7X2O - chains A and B of the 6 polymer chains in the assembly; structure by electron microscopy, 3.15 A resolution.

# Chain A
Name: Virion protein 1
Organism: Coxsackievirus B1
Reference sequence: W8GTF7 (W8GTF7_9ENTO); residues 1-278 here = UniProt positions 1-278
Amino-acid sequence (278 residues; row label = number of the first residue in the row):
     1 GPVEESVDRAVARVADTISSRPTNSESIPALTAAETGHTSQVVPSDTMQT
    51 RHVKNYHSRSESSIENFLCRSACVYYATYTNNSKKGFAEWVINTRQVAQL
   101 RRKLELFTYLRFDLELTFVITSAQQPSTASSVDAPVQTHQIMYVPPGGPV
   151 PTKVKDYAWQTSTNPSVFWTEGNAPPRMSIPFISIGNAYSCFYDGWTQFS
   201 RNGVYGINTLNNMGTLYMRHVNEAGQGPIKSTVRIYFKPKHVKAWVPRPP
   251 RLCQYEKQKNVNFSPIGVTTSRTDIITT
Not modelled in the structure: 1-11
Construct notes: conflict Lys84 (Glu in W8GTF7)

# Chain B
Name: VP2
Organism: Coxsackievirus B1
Reference sequence: A0A2S0RQC2 (A0A2S0RQC2_9ENTO); residues 1-263 here correspond to UniProt positions 70-332 (UniProt number = residue number + 69)
Amino-acid sequence (263 residues; each row starts with the number of its first residue):
     1 SPSAEECGYSDRVRSITLGNSTITTQECANVVVGYGVWPEYLKDNEATAE
    51 DQPTQPDVATCRFYTLESVQWMKNSAGWWWKLPDALSQMGLFGQNMQYHY
   101 LGRTGYTIHVQCNASKFHQGCLLVVCVPEAEMGCSNLNNTPEFSELSGGD
   151 SARMFTDTQVGESNAKKVQTAVWNAGMGVGVGNLTIFPHQWINLRTNNSA
   201 TLVMPYINSVPMDNMFRHNNLTLMIIPFVPLNYSEGSSPYVPITVTIAPM
   251 CAEYNGLRLASNQ
Not modelled in the structure: 1-9, 263

# How chain A and chain B interact
Contacting residue pairs (91):
  Ala34(A) - Trp191(B)
  Glu35(A) - Ala29(B)
  Glu35(A) - Gln190(B)
  Glu35(A) - Trp191(B)  hydrogen bond (backbone-backbone)
  Glu35(A) - Asn193(B)
  Glu35(A) - Thr196(B)
  Thr36(A) - Ala29(B)
  Thr36(A) - Asn30(B)
  Thr36(A) - Val32(B)
  Thr36(A) - Gln190(B)  hydrogen bond (backbone-side chain)
  Gly37(A) - His189(B)
  Thr108(A) - Glu129(B)
  Tyr109(A) - Glu129(B)  hydrogen bond
  Tyr109(A) - Ile207(B)  hydrophobic
  Tyr109(A) - Asn208(B)
  Tyr109(A) - Ser209(B)
  Asn187(A) - Ser209(B)  hydrogen bond (backbone-backbone)
  Asn187(A) - Val210(B)
  Asn187(A) - Pro211(B)
  Ser190(A) - Ser209(B)
  Phe192(A) - Glu129(B)
  Phe192(A) - Glu131(B)
  Tyr193(A) - Glu129(B)
  Tyr193(A) - Glu131(B)
  Tyr193(A) - Arg217(B)
  Tyr193(A) - His218(B)
  Asp194(A) - Lys81(B)  salt bridge
  Asp194(A) - Glu129(B)  hydrogen bond (backbone-side chain)
  Asp194(A) - Ala130(B)
  Asp194(A) - Glu131(B)
  Asp194(A) - His218(B)
  Asp194(A) - Asn219(B)  hydrogen bond (backbone-backbone)
  Gly195(A) - Arg217(B)
  Trp196(A) - Phe143(B)  hydrophobic
  Trp196(A) - Leu146(B)  hydrophobic
  Trp196(A) - Arg217(B)  hydrogen bond (backbone-backbone)
  Trp196(A) - Asn219(B)
  Thr197(A) - Arg217(B)  hydrogen bond (backbone-side chain)
  Gln198(A) - Arg217(B)
  Phe199(A) - Asn214(B)
  Phe199(A) - Arg217(B)
  Arg201(A) - Phe143(B)
  Arg201(A) - Phe216(B)  hydrogen bond (side chain-backbone)
  Tyr205(A) - Glu131(B)
  Tyr205(A) - Met132(B)
  Tyr205(A) - Thr140(B)
  Tyr205(A) - Leu146(B)
  Gly206(A) - Glu131(B)
  Ile207(A) - Glu131(B)
  Val246(A) - Tyr35(B)
  Val246(A) - Pro128(B)  hydrophobic
  Pro247(A) - Ile186(B)  hydrophobic
  Pro247(A) - Phe187(B)
  Arg248(A) - Pro128(B)  hydrogen bond (side chain-backbone)
  Arg248(A) - Glu129(B)  hydrogen bond (side chain-backbone)
  Arg248(A) - Phe187(B)
  Pro249(A) - Val179(B)
  Pro249(A) - Asn183(B)
  Pro249(A) - Ile186(B)
  Pro249(A) - Phe187(B)
  Pro250(A) - Val179(B)
  Arg251(A) - Met177(B)
  Arg251(A) - Gly178(B)
  Leu252(A) - Asn174(B)
  Leu252(A) - Gly178(B)  hydrogen bond (backbone-backbone)
  Leu252(A) - Val179(B)
  Leu252(A) - Gly180(B)
  Cys253(A) - Asn174(B)
  Cys253(A) - Gly178(B)  hydrogen bond (backbone-backbone)
  Lys257(A) - Leu137(B)
  Lys257(A) - Asn138(B)  hydrogen bond
  Asn260(A) - Asn139(B)  hydrogen bond (side chain-backbone)
  Asn260(A) - Thr140(B)
  Val261(A) - Glu131(B)
  Val261(A) - Met132(B)
  Asn262(A) - Gly133(B)
  Asn262(A) - Cys134(B)  hydrogen bond (side chain-backbone)
  Asn262(A) - Asn136(B)
  Asn262(A) - Leu137(B)  hydrogen bond (side chain-backbone)
  Asn262(A) - Asn139(B)  hydrogen bond (side chain-backbone)
  Phe263(A) - Leu137(B)
  Phe263(A) - Asn174(B)
  Phe263(A) - Gly176(B)
  Phe263(A) - Met177(B)
  Phe263(A) - Gly178(B)
  Pro265(A) - Gln159(B)
  Pro265(A) - Gln169(B)
  Pro265(A) - Asn174(B)
  Ile266(A) - Trp173(B)  hydrogen bond (backbone-side chain)
  Ile266(A) - Asn174(B)  hydrogen bond (backbone-side chain)
  Val268(A) - Trp173(B)
Other interface residues (no listed pair), chain A (40 interface residues in all): Gly186, Ala188, Gly203, Glu256
Other interface residues (no listed pair), chain B (53 interface residues in all): Asp84, Tyr100, Pro141, Ala171, Asn197, Thr222, Asn262

# In short
The interface between chain A and chain B involves 40 residues on one side and 53 on the other; the contacts
include 20 hydrogen bonds and 1 salt bridge. Polar pairs include Asp194(A)-Lys81(B), Thr36(A)-Gln190(B) and
Tyr109(A)-Glu129(B).
Here chain A is Virion protein 1 and chain B is VP2, both from Coxsackievirus B1. Entry 7X2O (Cryo-EM
structure of Coxsackievirus B1 mature virion in complex with nAb 2E6 (CVB1-M:2E6)) was determined by electron
microscopy (same publication as 7X2G, 7X2I, 7X2T, 7X2W, 7X35, 7X37 and 7 further entries).
